PDB entry 7BEG | electron microscopy, 4.20 A resolution (low resolution: residue-level contacts below are approximate; hydrogen-bond / salt-bridge calls are withheld) | chains T and G of the 9 polymer chains in the assembly

[Chain T]
Molecule: Class I pacrA promoter template DNA
Source organism: Klebsiella pneumoniae
Sequence (94 nucleotides; each row starts with the number of its first residue; numbers below 1 keep their minus sign (DT-14 is residue -14)):
   -14 TCTTTCTATT ATGGTCATGC TATGGTACAT ACATTCACAA ATGTATGTAA ACGTAACCTC
    46 TGTAAAGTCA TTAACCTATG GCACGAAAAA CCAA

[Chain G]
Name: Transcriptional activator RamA
Source organism: Klebsiella pneumoniae
UniProt: Q48413 (RAMA_KLEPN); residues 1-113 here = UniProt positions 1-113
Sequence (130 residues; each row starts with the number of its first residue; numbers below 1 keep their minus sign (Met-16 is residue -16)):
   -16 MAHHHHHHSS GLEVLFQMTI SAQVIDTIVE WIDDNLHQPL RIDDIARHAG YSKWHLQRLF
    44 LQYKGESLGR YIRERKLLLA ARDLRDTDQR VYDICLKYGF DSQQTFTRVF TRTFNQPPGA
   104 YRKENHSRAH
Not modelled in the structure: -16 to 1, 91, 108-113
Differences from the reference sequence: initiating methionine (-16); expression tag (-15 to 0)
Swiss-Prot annotation at these positions:
  - DNA-binding region (H-T-H motif): Asp26 to Lys47, Val74 to Phe97
What the authors report for this chain:
  - mutagenesis - H31D: decreased growth in response to antibiotics
  - mutagenesis - Y75R/D76R/D84R: decreased growth

[Interface between chain T and chain G]
Pairs across the interface - 7 pairs, chain T then chain G:
  DC61(T) - Arg41(G)
  DT62(T) - Trp37(G)
  DG70(T) - Ser50(G)
  DA71(T) - Gly52(G)
  DA71(T) - Arg53(G)
  DA72(T) - Thr88(G)
  DA73(T) - Gln87(G)
Other interface residues (no listed pair), chain G (9 interface residues in all): Arg56, Val92

[Overview]
6 residues of chain T and 9 residues of chain G are in contact. From the paper: H31D of chain G reduces growth
in response to antibiotics; Y75R/D76R/D84R of chain G reduce growth.
Here chain T is Class I pacrA promoter template DNA and chain G is Transcriptional activator RamA, both from
Klebsiella pneumoniae. Entry 7BEG (Structures of class I bacterial transcription complexes) was determined by
electron microscopy, deposited together with 7BEF.
